2J17 - chain A; structure by X-ray diffraction, 2.84 A resolution.

Chain A:
Protein: Tyrosine-protein phosphatase YIL113W
Organism: Saccharomyces cerevisiae
Notes: EC 3.1.3.48
UniProtKB: P40479 (YIL3_YEAST); residues 17-198 here = UniProt positions 17-198
Amino-acid sequence (182 residues; row label = number of the first residue in the row):
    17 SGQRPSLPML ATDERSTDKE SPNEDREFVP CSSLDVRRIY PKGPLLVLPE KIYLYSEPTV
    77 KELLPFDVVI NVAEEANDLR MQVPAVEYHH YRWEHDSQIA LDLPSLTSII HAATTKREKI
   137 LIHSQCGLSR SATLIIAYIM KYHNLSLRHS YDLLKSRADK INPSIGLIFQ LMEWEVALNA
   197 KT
Disordered / not traced: 17-46, 48-53, 198
Disulfide bonds: C47-C142
Sequence notes: engineered mutation S140 (Cys in P40479)
Metal / ion sites: Mg2+ site 1: E73, N93; Mg2+ site 2 near E110 (its only coordinating residue here)
Small-molecule neighbours: O-phosphotyrosine (PTR): C47, H111, S140, Q141, C142, G143, L144, S145, R146, S147
UniProt features mapped onto this chain:
  - binding site (4-O-phospho-L-tyrosine): H111
What the authors report for this chain:
  - binding site for O-phosphotyrosine: H111, C142, R146
  - conformationally variable residues (loop rearrangement): H111
  - specificity-determining residues: H111
  - mutagenesis - C47S, C47S/C142S, C142S: abolished catalytic activity on phospho-ERK2
  - mutagenesis - C47S, C47S/C142S, C142S: decreased catalytic activity on pNPP
  - mutagenesis - C142M: decreased catalytic activity on ERK2

Summary:
Bound to chain A: O-phosphotyrosine. E73 and N93 form the Mg2+ site 1. Curated annotation (UniProt) lists
residue binding 4-O-phospho-L-tyrosine H111. From the paper: a binding site for O-phosphotyrosine at H111,
C142 and R146; C47S, C47S/C142S and C142S abolish catalytic activity on phospho-ERK2.
Chain A is Tyrosine-protein phosphatase YIL113W (Saccharomyces cerevisiae); the structure, pTyr bound form of
SDP-1, was determined by X-ray diffraction (same publication as 2J16).
